Entry 8XP1 (electron microscopy, 4.40 A resolution (low resolution: residue-level contacts below are approximate; hydrogen-bond / salt-bridge calls are withheld)); this record covers chains C and Z of the 21 polymer chains in the assembly.

Chain C:
Molecule: Flagellar M-ring protein
From: Salmonella enterica subsp. enterica serovar Typhimurium str. LT2
Reference sequence: P15928 (FLIF_SALTY); numbering as in UniProt (aligned over 1-560)
Amino-acid sequence (560 residues; each row starts with the number of its first residue):
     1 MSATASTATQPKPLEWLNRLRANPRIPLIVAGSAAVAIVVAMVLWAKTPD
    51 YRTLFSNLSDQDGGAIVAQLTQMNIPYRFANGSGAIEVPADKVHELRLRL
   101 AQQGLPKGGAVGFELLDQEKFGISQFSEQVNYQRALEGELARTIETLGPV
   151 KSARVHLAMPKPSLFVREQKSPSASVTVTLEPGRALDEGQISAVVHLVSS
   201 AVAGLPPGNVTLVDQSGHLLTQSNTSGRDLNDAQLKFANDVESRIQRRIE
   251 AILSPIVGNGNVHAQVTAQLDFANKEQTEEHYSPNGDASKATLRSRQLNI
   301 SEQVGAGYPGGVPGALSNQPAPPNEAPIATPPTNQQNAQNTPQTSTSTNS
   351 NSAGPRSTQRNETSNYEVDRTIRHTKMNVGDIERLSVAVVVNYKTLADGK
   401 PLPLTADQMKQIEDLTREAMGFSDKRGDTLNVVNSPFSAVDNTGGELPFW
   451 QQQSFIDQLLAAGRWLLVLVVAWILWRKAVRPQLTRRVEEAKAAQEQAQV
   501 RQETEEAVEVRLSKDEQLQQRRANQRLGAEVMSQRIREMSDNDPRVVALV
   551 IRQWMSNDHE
Unresolved in the structure: 1-531, 559-560

Chain Z:
Molecule: Flagellar motor switch protein FliG
From: Salmonella enterica subsp. enterica serovar Typhimurium str. LT2
Reference sequence: P0A1J9 (FLIG_SALTY); numbering as in UniProt (aligned over 1-331)
Amino-acid sequence (331 residues; each row starts with the number of its first residue):
     1 MSNLSGTDKSVILLMTIGEDRAAEVFKHLSTREVQALSTAMANVRQISNK
    51 QLTDVLSEFEQEAEQFAALNINANEYLRSVLVKALGEERASSLLEDILET
   101 RDTTSGIETLNFMEPQSAADLIRDEHPQIIATILVHLKRSQAADILALFD
   151 ERLRHDVMLRIATFGGVQPAALAELTEVLNGLLDGQNLKRSKMGGVRTAA
   201 EIINLMKTQQEEAVITAVREFDGELAQKIIDEMFLFENLVDVDDRSIQRL
   251 LQEVDSESLLIALKGAEPPLREKFLRNMSQRAADILRDDLANRGPVRLSQ
   301 VENEQKAILLIVRRLAETGEMVIGSGEDTYV
Unresolved in the structure: 1-3, 86-95, 324-331
Curated features (UniProtKB/Swiss-Prot):
  - motif: Glu125 to Gln128 (Part of the EHPQR-motif)
  - site: Arg160 (Part of the EHPQR-motif)
What the authors report for this chain:
  - conformationally variable residues (loop rearrangement): Phe234

Chain C / chain Z interface:
Residue-residue contacts (44; chain C residue first):
  Arg535(C) with Ser57(Z); Glu60(Z)
  Ile536(C) with Leu56(Z)
  Met539(C) with Leu13(Z); Leu56(Z); Phe59(Z)
  Ser540(C) with Arg21(Z)
  Pro544(C) with Val25(Z); His28(Z)
  Arg545(C) with His28(Z); Ile71(Z); Asn72(Z)
  Val546(C) with Phe66(Z); Ala68(Z)
  Val547(C) with Leu13(Z); Val25(Z); Phe59(Z)
  Ala548(C) with Val25(Z); His28(Z); Leu29(Z)
  Leu549(C) with Phe66(Z); Asn70(Z)
  Val550(C) with Phe59(Z); Glu62(Z); Phe66(Z)
  Ile551(C) with Ser10(Z); Leu14(Z); Val25(Z); Leu37(Z)
  Arg552(C) with His28(Z); Glu33(Z)
  Gln553(C) with Glu62(Z)
  Trp554(C) with Gly6(Z); Lys9(Z); Ser10(Z); Val55(Z); Glu58(Z); Phe59(Z); Glu62(Z)
  Met555(C) with Thr7(Z); Ala36(Z)
  Asp558(C) with Ser5(Z); Gly6(Z); Thr7(Z)
Other interface residues (no listed pair), chain C (19 interface residues in all): Asp541, Asn542
Other interface residues (no listed pair), chain Z (30 interface residues in all): Thr16, Glu24, Ala63, Leu69

Overview:
19 residues of chain C and 30 residues of chain Z are in contact. From the paper: conformational variability
at Phe234(Z).
Here chain C is Flagellar M-ring protein and chain Z is Flagellar motor switch protein FliG, both from
Salmonella enterica subsp. enterica serovar Typhimurium str. LT2. Entry 8XP1 (Cryo-EM structure of the
protomers of the C ring in the CW state) was determined by electron microscopy (same publication as 8WHT,
8WIW, 8WK3, 8WK4, 8WKI, 8WKK and 11 further entries).
